3JB9 - chains N and Y of the 43 polymer chains in the assembly; structure by electron microscopy, 3.60 A resolution.

# Chain N
Molecule: U6 snRNA
Source organism: Schizosaccharomyces pombe
Sequence (99 nucleotides; numbered 1 to 99; the number before each row is that of its first residue):
     1 GAUCUUCGGA UCACUUUGGU CAAAUUGAAA CGAUACAGAG AAGAUUAGCA UGGCCCCUGC
    61 ACAAGGAUGA CACUGCGACA UUGAGAGAAA ACCCAUUUU
Unresolved in the structure: 91-99
Ion coordination: Mg2+ site 1: G66, U68; Mg2+ site 2 near U68 (its only coordinating residue here); Mg2+ site 3 near G69 (its only coordinating residue here)

# Chain Y
Name: Pre-mRNA-splicing factor cwf2
Source organism: Schizosaccharomyces pombe 972h-
Reference sequence: P87126 (CWC2_SCHPO); residues 1-289 carry their UniProt numbers (289 of 388 residues fall inside the UniProt entry; the rest is not from it)
Amino-acid sequence (388 residues; numbered 1 to 388; the number before each row is that of its first residue; X marks 99 residues of unknown identity (built as UNK)):
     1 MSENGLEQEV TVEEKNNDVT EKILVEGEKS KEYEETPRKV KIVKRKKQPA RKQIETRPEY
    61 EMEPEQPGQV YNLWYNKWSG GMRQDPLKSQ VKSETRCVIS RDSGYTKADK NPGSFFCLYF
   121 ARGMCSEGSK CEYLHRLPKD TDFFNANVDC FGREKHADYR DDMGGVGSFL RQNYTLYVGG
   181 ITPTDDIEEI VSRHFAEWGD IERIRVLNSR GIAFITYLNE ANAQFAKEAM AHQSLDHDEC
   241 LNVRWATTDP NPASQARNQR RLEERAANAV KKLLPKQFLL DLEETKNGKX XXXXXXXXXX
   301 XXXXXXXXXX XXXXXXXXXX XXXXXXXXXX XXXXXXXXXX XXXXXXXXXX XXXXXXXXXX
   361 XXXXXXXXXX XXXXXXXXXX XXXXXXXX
Unresolved in the structure: 1-48, 236-238, 290-291, 305-314, 325-388
Ion coordination: Zn2+: Cys117, Cys131
UniProt features mapped onto this chain:
  - zinc finger: Asn111 to Pro138 (C3H1-type)

# Interface between chain N and chain Y
Residue-residue contacts (41; chain N residue first):
  C21(N) - Arg153(Y)  base contact
  A22(N) - Phe116(Y)  hydrogen bond to the base
  A22(N) - Cys117(Y)  base contact
  A22(N) - Leu118(Y)  hydrogen bond to the base
  A22(N) - Tyr119(Y)  base contact
  A22(N) - Tyr133(Y)  stacking on the base
  A22(N) - Phe151(Y)  hydrogen bond to the base
  A23(N) - Arg57(Y)  hydrogen bond to the base
  A23(N) - Tyr119(Y)  hydrogen bond to the sugar
  A23(N) - Cys125(Y)  hydrogen bond to the base
  A23(N) - Ser126(Y)  hydrogen bond to the base
  A23(N) - Glu127(Y)  base contact
  A24(N) - Tyr60(Y)  base contact
  A24(N) - Tyr71(Y)  hydrogen bond to the base
  A24(N) - Asn76(Y)  base contact
  U25(N) - Gln90(Y)  hydrogen bond to the sugar
  U25(N) - Val91(Y)  hydrogen bond to the base
  U25(N) - His232(Y)  hydrogen bond to the base
  U26(N) - Gln90(Y)  phosphate contact
  U26(N) - Met163(Y)  base contact
  U26(N) - Gly164(Y)  sugar contact
  U26(N) - Gly165(Y)  phosphate contact
  U26(N) - His232(Y)  base contact
  U26(N) - Asn242(Y)  hydrogen bond to the base
  U26(N) - Val243(Y)  hydrogen bond to the base
  U26(N) - Arg244(Y)  hydrogen bond to the base
  G27(N) - Arg153(Y)  salt bridge to the phosphate
  G27(N) - His156(Y)  stacking on the base
  G27(N) - Tyr159(Y)  hydrogen bond to the base
  G27(N) - Arg160(Y)  hydrogen bond to the base
  G27(N) - Val166(Y)  base contact
  G27(N) - Gly167(Y)  base contact
  A29(N) - Asn72(Y)  base contact
  A29(N) - Tyr75(Y)  stacking on the base
  A29(N) - Lys77(Y)  salt bridge to the phosphate
  A29(N) - Ser79(Y)  hydrogen bond to the base
  A30(N) - Ser79(Y)  base contact
  A30(N) - Arg83(Y)  base contact
  G32(N) - Gly81(Y)  sugar contact
  G32(N) - Arg83(Y)  base contact
  G32(N) - Gln84(Y)  base contact
Other interface residues (no listed pair), chain N (13 interface residues in all): U20, A28, C31
Other interface residues (no listed pair), chain Y (44 interface residues in all): Trp78, Gly80, Met82, Lys92, Ser93, Met124, Glu154, Asp162, Ser168

# Overview
Chain N and chain Y form an interface of 13 and 44 residues respectively, with 17 hydrogen bonds, 2 salt
bridges and 3 aromatic stacking contacts. Among the polar pairs are A22(N)-Phe116(Y), A22(N)-Leu118(Y) and
A22(N)-Phe151(Y). G66(N) and U68(N) coordinate Mg2+ site 1.
Here chain N is U6 snRNA (Schizosaccharomyces pombe) and chain Y is Pre-mRNA-splicing factor cwf2
(Schizosaccharomyces pombe 972h-). Entry 3JB9 (Cryo-EM structure of the yeast spliceosome at 3.6 angstrom
resolution) was determined by electron microscopy.
